Entry 6MNG (X-ray diffraction, 2.66 A resolution); this record covers chains C and D of the 4 polymer chains in the assembly.

Chain C:
Molecule: H-2 class II histocompatibility antigen, A-B alpha chain
Source organism: Mus musculus
UniProt: P14434 (HA2B_MOUSE); residues 0-178 here correspond to UniProt positions 27-205 (UniProt number = residue number + 27)
Sequence (179 residues; row label = number of the first residue in the row; numbering starts at 0):
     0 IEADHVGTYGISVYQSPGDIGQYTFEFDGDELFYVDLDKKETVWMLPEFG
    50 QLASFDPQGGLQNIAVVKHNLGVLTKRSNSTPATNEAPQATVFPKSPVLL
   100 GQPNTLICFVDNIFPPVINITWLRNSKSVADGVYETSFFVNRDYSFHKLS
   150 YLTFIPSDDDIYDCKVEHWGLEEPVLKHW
Not modelled in the structure: 123, 157-160
Swiss-Prot annotation at these positions:
  - glycosylation: Asn118 (N-linked (GlcNAc...) asparagine)
Disulfides: Cys107-Cys163

Chain D:
Molecule: Padi4 (92-105) peptide and MHCII I-Ab beta chain
Source organism: Mus musculus
Notes: EC 3.5.3.15
UniProt: chimeric construct of Q9Z183, P14483: residues -26 to -14 from Q9Z183 (PADI4_MOUSE) positions 93-105 (UniProt number = residue number + 119); residues 3-191 from P14483 positions 30-218 (UniProt number = residue number + 27)
Sequence (217 residues; numbered -26 to 191; 1 number in that range is skipped by the numbering (no residue carries it; nothing is unmodelled there); the number before each row is that of its first residue; numbers below 1 keep their minus sign (Arg-26 is residue -26)):
   -26 RVSYYGPKTSPVQ
   -12 GGGGSLVPRGSGGGGSERHFVYQFMGECYFTNGTQRIRYVTRYIYNREEY
    38 VRYDSDVGEHRAVTELGRPDAEYWNSQPEILERTRAELDTVCRHNYEGPE
    88 THTSLRRLEQPNVVISLSRTEALNHHNTLVCSVTDFYPAKIKVRWFRNGQ
   138 EETVGVSSTQLIRNGDWTFQVLVMLEMTPRRGEVYTCHVEHPSLKSPITV
   188 EWRA
Not modelled in the structure: -26, -12 to 3, 107-113
Differences from the reference sequence: linker (-12 to 2)
Swiss-Prot annotation at these positions:
  - region: Arg190, Ala191 (Connecting peptide)
  - glycosylation: Asn19 (N-linked (GlcNAc...) asparagine)
Disulfides: Cys15-Cys79, Cys118-Cys174

Chain C / chain D interface:
Pairs across the interface - 138 pairs, chain C then chain D:
  Ile0(C) - Tyr16(D)  hydrophobic
  Glu1(C) - Thr18(D)
  Ala2(C) - Tyr16(D)  hydrophobic
  Ala2(C) - Phe17(D)
  Ala2(C) - Thr18(D)
  Asp3(C) - Phe17(D)  hydrogen bond (backbone-backbone)
  Asp3(C) - Thr18(D)
  Asp3(C) - Asn19(D)  hydrogen bond (side chain-backbone)
  His4(C) - Cys15(D)
  His4(C) - Tyr16(D)
  His4(C) - Phe17(D)  hydrogen bond (backbone-backbone)
  His4(C) - Tyr83(D)
  His4(C) - Leu92(D)
  Val5(C) - Cys15(D)
  Val5(C) - Tyr16(D)  hydrophobic
  Gly6(C) - Gly13(D)
  Gly6(C) - Glu14(D)
  Gly6(C) - Cys15(D)  hydrogen bond (backbone-backbone)
  Gly6(C) - Phe17(D)
  Thr7(C) - Gly13(D)
  Tyr8(C) - Pro-20(D)
  Tyr8(C) - Gly13(D)  hydrogen bond (backbone-backbone)
  Tyr8(C) - Cys15(D)  hydrophobic
  Tyr8(C) - Val78(D)  hydrophobic
  Tyr8(C) - Asn82(D)
  Tyr8(C) - Glu87(D)  hydrogen bond
  Gly9(C) - Phe11(D)
  Ile10(C) - Phe11(D)
  Ser11(C) - Gln10(D)
  Ser11(C) - Phe11(D)  hydrogen bond (backbone-backbone)
  Val12(C) - Tyr9(D)
  Val12(C) - Gln10(D)
  Tyr13(C) - Val8(D)
  Tyr13(C) - Tyr9(D)  hydrogen bond (backbone-backbone)
  Gln14(C) - His6(D)  hydrogen bond
  Gln14(C) - Phe7(D)
  Ser15(C) - His6(D)
  Ser15(C) - Phe7(D)  hydrogen bond (backbone-backbone)
  Pro16(C) - Glu4(D)
  Pro16(C) - Arg5(D)
  Pro16(C) - His6(D)
  Phe24(C) - Tyr-23(D)  hydrophobic
  Phe24(C) - Tyr-22(D)
  Phe24(C) - Gly-21(D)
  Phe26(C) - Glu87(D)
  Phe26(C) - Ser91(D)
  Phe26(C) - Leu92(D)  hydrophobic
  Asp27(C) - Arg150(D)  hydrogen bond (backbone-side chain)
  Gly28(C) - Arg150(D)  hydrogen bond (backbone-side chain)
  Asp29(C) - Tyr124(D)
  Asp29(C) - Arg150(D)  salt bridge
  Asp29(C) - Gly152(D)
  Asp29(C) - Trp154(D)
  Glu30(C) - Trp154(D)  hydrogen bond (backbone-side chain)
  Leu31(C) - Tyr-23(D)
  Leu31(C) - Glu87(D)
  Leu31(C) - Ser91(D)
  Leu31(C) - Trp154(D)  hydrophobic
  Trp43(C) - Tyr-23(D)  hydrophobic
  Met44(C) - Trp154(D)
  Leu45(C) - Arg94(D)
  Leu45(C) - Asp153(D)
  Leu45(C) - Trp154(D)  hydrophobic
  Phe48(C) - Thr90(D)
  Phe48(C) - Ser91(D)
  Phe48(C) - Trp154(D)  hydrophobic
  Leu51(C) - Val-25(D)
  Leu51(C) - His89(D)
  Leu51(C) - Thr90(D)
  Ala52(C) - Val-25(D)  hydrophobic
  Ala52(C) - Tyr-23(D)  hydrophobic
  Ser53(C) - Val-25(D)  hydrogen bond (side chain-backbone)
  Ser53(C) - Ser-24(D)
  Ser53(C) - Tyr-23(D)  hydrogen bond (backbone-backbone)
  Phe54(C) - Tyr-23(D)
  Asn62(C) - Pro-20(D)
  Asn62(C) - Lys-19(D)
  Asn62(C) - Thr-18(D)  hydrogen bond
  Val65(C) - Thr-18(D)
  Val65(C) - Pro-16(D)  hydrophobic
  Val66(C) - Thr-18(D)
  Val66(C) - Tyr9(D)  hydrophobic
  His68(C) - Val-15(D)  hydrogen bond (side chain-backbone)
  Asn69(C) - Ser-17(D)  hydrogen bond (side chain-backbone)
  Asn69(C) - Pro-16(D)
  Asn69(C) - Val-15(D)  hydrogen bond (side chain-backbone)
  Asn69(C) - Tyr9(D)  hydrogen bond
  Leu70(C) - Phe7(D)  hydrophobic
  Leu70(C) - Val8(D)
  Leu70(C) - Tyr9(D)  hydrophobic
  Leu70(C) - Tyr32(D)  hydrophobic
  Val72(C) - Val-15(D)  hydrophobic
  Leu73(C) - Tyr32(D)
  Leu73(C) - Tyr37(D)
  Thr74(C) - Phe7(D)
  Thr74(C) - Tyr32(D)
  Arg76(C) - Leu53(D)  hydrogen bond (side chain-backbone)
  Arg76(C) - Pro56(D)
  Arg76(C) - Asp57(D)  salt bridge
  Ser77(C) - Tyr32(D)
  Ser77(C) - Leu53(D)
  Ser79(C) - Phe7(D)
  Thr80(C) - Phe7(D)
  Thr80(C) - Tyr32(D)
  Thr80(C) - Asn33(D)  hydrogen bond (backbone-side chain)
  Pro81(C) - Arg5(D)
  Pro81(C) - His6(D)
  Pro81(C) - Phe7(D)  hydrophobic
  Pro81(C) - Asn33(D)  hydrogen bond (backbone-side chain)
  Ala82(C) - His6(D)  hydrogen bond (backbone-backbone)
  Ala82(C) - Asn33(D)
  Thr83(C) - Arg34(D)
  Glu85(C) - Arg34(D)  salt bridge
  Phe92(C) - Ile149(D)  hydrophobic
  Pro93(C) - Gln157(D)  hydrogen bond (backbone-side chain)
  Lys94(C) - Asp122(D)  salt bridge
  Lys94(C) - Asn151(D)
  Lys94(C) - Asp153(D)  salt bridge
  Lys94(C) - Thr155(D)  hydrogen bond
  Lys94(C) - Gln157(D)  hydrogen bond (backbone-side chain)
  Pro96(C) - Ser119(D)
  Pro96(C) - Thr121(D)
  Ile106(C) - Asn151(D)
  Phe113(C) - Val8(D)  hydrophobic
  Phe113(C) - Asn33(D)
  Phe113(C) - Arg34(D)
  Pro114(C) - Val8(D)  hydrophobic
  Asp142(C) - Arg34(D)
  Tyr143(C) - Arg29(D)  hydrogen bond
  Tyr143(C) - Ile31(D)  hydrophobic
  Tyr143(C) - Arg34(D)
  Tyr143(C) - Glu36(D)  hydrogen bond
  Ser144(C) - Arg34(D)
  Leu148(C) - Gly152(D)
  Tyr150(C) - Asn151(D)  hydrogen bond (side chain-backbone)
  Tyr150(C) - Gly152(D)
  Tyr150(C) - Asp153(D)
  Trp168(C) - His6(D)
Interface residues without a listed pair, chain C (68 interface residues in all): Tyr22, Phe32, Glu47, Ser95, Pro115, Val139
Interface residues without a listed pair, chain D (62 interface residues in all): Gln-14, Met12, Gly20, Pro86, Phe156

Overview:
The interface between chain C and chain D involves 68 residues on one side and 62 on the other, with 30
hydrogen bonds and 5 salt bridges. Polar contacts include Asp29(C)-Arg150(D), Arg76(C)-Asp57(D) and
Glu85(C)-Arg34(D).
Chain C is H-2 class II histocompatibility antigen, A-B alpha chain and chain D is Padi4 (92-105) peptide and
MHCII I-Ab beta chain, both from Mus musculus; the structure, 4738 TCR bound to IAb Padi4, was determined by
X-ray diffraction (same publication as 6MKD, 6MKR, 6MNM, 6MNN and 6MNO).
